PDB entry 3NOK | X-ray diffraction, 1.65 A resolution | chain A

Chain A:
Protein: Glutaminyl Cyclase
Source organism: Myxococcus xanthus
Notes: EC 2.3.2.5; engineered mutation(s): L55F
Chain sequence (268 residues; numbered -11 to 256; the number before each row is that of its first residue; numbers below 1 keep their minus sign (Met-11 is residue -11)):
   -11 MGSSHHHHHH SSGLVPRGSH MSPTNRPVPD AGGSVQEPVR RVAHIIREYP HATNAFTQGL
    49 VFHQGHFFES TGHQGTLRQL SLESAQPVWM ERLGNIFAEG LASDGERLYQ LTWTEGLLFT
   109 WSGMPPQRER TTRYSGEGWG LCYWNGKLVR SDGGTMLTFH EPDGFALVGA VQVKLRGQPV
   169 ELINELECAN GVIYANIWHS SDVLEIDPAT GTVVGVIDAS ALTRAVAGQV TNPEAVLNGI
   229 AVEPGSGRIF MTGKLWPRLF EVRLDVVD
Not modelled in the structure: -11 to 22
Cystine bridges: Cys130-Cys176
Metal / ion sites: Ca2+: Leu48, Glu173, Leu174, Glu175, Ile228

Summary:
Leu48, Glu173, Leu174, Glu175 and Ile228 coordinate Ca2+.
Chain A is Glutaminyl Cyclase (Myxococcus xanthus); the structure, Crystal structure of Myxococcus xanthus
Glutaminyl Cyclase, was determined by X-ray diffraction, deposited together with 3NOL and 3NOM.
